5HR7 - chains D and A; structure by X-ray diffraction, 2.40 A resolution.

Chain D:
Molecule: tRNA Glu
Sequence (76 nucleotides; numbered 1 to 75 plus 1 insertion-coded residue; the number before each row is that of its first residue):
     1 GUCCCCUUCG UCUAGAGGCC
   20A C
    21 AGGACACCGC CCUUUCACGG CGGUAACAGG GGUUCGAAUC CCCUAGGGGA CGCCA
Disordered / not traced: 1-2, 72-75
Bound ions: Mg2+ site 1: U8, C9; Mg2+ site 2 near C38 (its only coordinating residue here)

Chain A:
Name: Dual-specificity RNA methyltransferase RlmN
From: Escherichia coli
Notes: EC 2.1.1.192
Reference sequence: A7ZPW0 (RLMN_ECO24); residue numbers follow UniProt; this construct covers 1-384
Chain sequence (404 residues; numbered 1 to 404; the number before each row is that of its first residue):
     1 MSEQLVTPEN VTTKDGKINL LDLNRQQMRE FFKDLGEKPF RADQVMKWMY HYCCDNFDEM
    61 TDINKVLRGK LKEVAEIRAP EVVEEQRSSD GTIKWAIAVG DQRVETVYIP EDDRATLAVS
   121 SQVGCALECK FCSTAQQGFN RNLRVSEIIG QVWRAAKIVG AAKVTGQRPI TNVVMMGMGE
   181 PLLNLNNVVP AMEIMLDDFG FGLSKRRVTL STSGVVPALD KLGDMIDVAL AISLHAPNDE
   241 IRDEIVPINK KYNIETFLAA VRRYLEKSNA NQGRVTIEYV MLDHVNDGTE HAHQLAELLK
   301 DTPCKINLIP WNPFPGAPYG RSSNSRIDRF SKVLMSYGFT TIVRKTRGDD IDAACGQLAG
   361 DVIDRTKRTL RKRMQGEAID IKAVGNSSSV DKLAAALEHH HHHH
Disordered / not traced: 1-15, 376-404
Differences from the reference sequence: conflict Ala-118 (Cys in A7ZPW0); expression tag (385-404)
Modified residues: Cys-53 (S-(dimethylarsenic)cysteine; CAS); Cys-355 (S-methylcysteine; SMC)
Swiss-Prot annotation at these positions:
  - active site: Glu-105 (Proton acceptor), Cys-355 (S-methylcysteine intermediate)
  - binding site ([4Fe-4S] cluster): Cys-125, Cys-129, Cys-132
  - binding site (S-adenosyl-L-methionine): Gly-179, Glu-180, Ser-211, Ser-233 to His-235, Asn-312
Bound ions: 4Fe-4S cluster Fe: Cys-125, Cys-129, Cys-132 (together with methionine)
Small-molecule neighbours:
  - 5'-deoxyadenosine (5AD): Phe-131, Cys-132, Met-176, Ser-211, Ser-233, His-235, Glu-278, Val-280, Ile-309, Pro-310, Trp-311, Asn-312, Arg-344, Cys-355, Gly-356
  - methionine (MET): Cys-132, Met-175, Met-176, Gly-177, Gly-179, Glu-180, Pro-181, Ser-211, Thr-212, Ser-213, Ser-233, Glu-278
  - 4Fe-4S cluster (SF4): Cys-125, Leu-127, Glu-128, Cys-129, Cys-132, Thr-134, Ala-135, Gly-179, Glu-180, Ser-213
From the paper describing this entry:
  - binding site for tRNA Glu (chain D): Lys-47, His-51, Asp-198, Arg-206, Lys-305, Cys-355
  - conformationally variable residues (loop rearrangement): Cys-355
  - contacts within the chain: Met-176/Cys-355
  - binding site for 4Fe-4S cluster: Cys-125 to Cys-132
  - specificity-determining residues: Arg-206
  - mutagenesis - R206A: abolished catalytic activity on tRNAGlu
  - mutagenesis - R206A: unchanged catalytic activity on 155-mer rRNA substrate
  - 4Fe-4S cluster coordination: Cys-125 to Cys-132

Interface between chain D and chain A:
Pairs across the interface (75; chain D residue first):
  G10(D) / Asp-198(A)  hydrogen bond to the sugar
  U11(D) / His-51(A)  hydrogen bond to the sugar
  U11(D) / Asp-198(A)  sugar contact
  U11(D) / Phe-199(A)  sugar contact
  C12(D) / Lys-47(A)  salt bridge to the phosphate
  A26(D) / Asp-198(A)  hydrogen bond to the sugar
  A26(D) / Gly-202(A)  sugar contact
  A26(D) / Leu-203(A)  phosphate contact
  A26(D) / Ser-204(A)  phosphate contact
  A26(D) / Arg-207(A)  salt bridge to the phosphate
  C27(D) / Ser-204(A)  hydrogen bond to the phosphate
  C27(D) / Lys-205(A)  hydrogen bond to the phosphate
  C28(D) / Lys-205(A)  salt bridge to the phosphate
  C28(D) / Arg-206(A)  base contact
  C28(D) / Asn-269(A)  hydrogen bond to the phosphate
  G29(D) / Arg-206(A)  hydrogen bond to the base
  G29(D) / Asn-269(A)  phosphate contact
  C30(D) / Arg-206(A)  base contact
  C30(D) / Gln-272(A)  hydrogen bond to the base
  C31(D) / Gln-272(A)  hydrogen bond to the base
  C32(D) / Asn-271(A)  base contact
  C32(D) / Gln-272(A)  hydrogen bond to the base
  C32(D) / Arg-274(A)  base contact
  C32(D) / Lys-305(A)  hydrogen bond to the base
  C32(D) / Thr-340(A)  hydrogen bond to the sugar
  U33(D) / Arg-274(A)  salt bridge to the phosphate
  U33(D) / Gly-338(A)  phosphate contact
  U33(D) / Thr-340(A)  hydrogen bond to the phosphate
  U34(D) / Met-335(A)  base contact
  U34(D) / Thr-341(A)  sugar contact
  U34(D) / Ile-342(A)  sugar contact
  C36(D) / Arg-114(A)  sugar contact
  C36(D) / Lys-305(A)  hydrogen bond to the base
  C36(D) / Asn-307(A)  sugar contact
  C36(D) / Ile-342(A)  sugar contact
  A37(D) / Ile-109(A)  base contact
  A37(D) / Thr-116(A)  hydrogen bond to the sugar
  A37(D) / Ala-118(A)  base contact
  A37(D) / Val-174(A)  phosphate contact
  A37(D) / Met-176(A)  base contact
  A37(D) / Asn-307(A)  hydrogen bond to the phosphate
  A37(D) / Ile-342(A)  phosphate contact
  A37(D) / Arg-344(A)  hydrogen bond to the sugar
  A37(D) / Arg-347(A)  hydrogen bond to the base
  A37(D) / Ala-353(A)  hydrogen bond to the base
  A37(D) / Ala-354(A)  base contact
  A37(D) / Cys-355(A)  covalent bond
  C38(D) / Arg-114(A)  salt bridge to the phosphate
  C38(D) / Thr-116(A)  hydrogen bond to the phosphate
  C38(D) / Asn-172(A)  hydrogen bond to the phosphate
  C38(D) / Val-174(A)  phosphate contact
  C38(D) / Arg-206(A)  hydrogen bond to the sugar
  C38(D) / Thr-209(A)  base contact
  C38(D) / Ala-229(A)  base contact
  C38(D) / Leu-230(A)  hydrogen bond to the base
  C38(D) / Asn-271(A)  hydrogen bond to the base
  C38(D) / Arg-274(A)  hydrogen bond to the base
  C38(D) / Val-275(A)  base contact
  C38(D) / Thr-276(A)  hydrogen bond to the base
  C38(D) / Lys-305(A)  hydrogen bond to the base
  G39(D) / Arg-114(A)  salt bridge to the phosphate
  G39(D) / Asn-172(A)  hydrogen bond to the phosphate
  G39(D) / Arg-207(A)  salt bridge to the phosphate
  G39(D) / Lys-305(A)  base contact
  G66(D) / Lys-38(A)  hydrogen bond to the phosphate
  G67(D) / Lys-38(A)  salt bridge to the phosphate
  G67(D) / Phe-40(A)  phosphate contact
  G67(D) / Asp-62(A)  phosphate contact
  G68(D) / Arg-41(A)  salt bridge to the phosphate
  G68(D) / Thr-61(A)  sugar contact
  G68(D) / Asp-62(A)  phosphate contact
  G68(D) / Ile-63(A)  phosphate contact
  G68(D) / Asn-64(A)  hydrogen bond to the phosphate
  G69(D) / Asn-64(A)  phosphate contact
  G69(D) / Arg-68(A)  salt bridge to the phosphate
Interface residues without a listed pair, chain D (23 interface residues in all): C25, U35, G40
Interface residues without a listed pair, chain A (51 interface residues in all): Gln-44, Lys-65, Phe-339, Val-343, Lys-345

In short:
Chain D and chain A form an interface of 23 and 51 residues respectively, with 1 covalent bond, 30 hydrogen
bonds and 10 salt bridges. Polar contacts include G29(D)/Arg-206(A), C30(D)/Gln-272(A) and C31(D)/Gln-272(A).
From the paper: a binding site for tRNA Glu (chain D) at Lys-47(A), His-51(A) and Asp-198(A) among others;
R206A of chain A abolishes catalytic activity on tRNAGlu.
Here chain D is tRNA Glu and chain A is Dual-specificity RNA methyltransferase RlmN (Escherichia coli). Entry
5HR7 (X-ray crystal structure of C118A RlmN from Escherichia coli with cross-linked in vitro transcribed tRNA)
was determined by X-ray diffraction (same publication as 5HR6).
